3MZH - chains A and B of the 4 polymer chains in the assembly; structure by X-ray diffraction, 2.90 A resolution.

# Chain A (and B)
Name: Probable transcriptional regulatory protein (probably crp/fnr-family)
Organism: Mycobacterium tuberculosis
Notes: chain B of this document is another copy of the same molecule, construct and numbering; everything in this record applies to it too
UniProtKB: O69644 (O69644_MYCTU); numbering as in UniProt (aligned over 1-224)
Chain sequence (225 residues; numbered 0 to 224; the number before each row is that of its first residue; numbering starts at 0):
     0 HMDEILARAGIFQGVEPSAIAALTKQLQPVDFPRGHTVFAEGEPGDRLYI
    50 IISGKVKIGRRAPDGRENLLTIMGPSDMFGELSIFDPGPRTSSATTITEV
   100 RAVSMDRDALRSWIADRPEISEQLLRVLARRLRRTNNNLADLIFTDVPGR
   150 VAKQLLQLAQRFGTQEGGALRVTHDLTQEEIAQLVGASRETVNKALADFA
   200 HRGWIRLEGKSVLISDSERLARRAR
Construct notes: expression tag (0)
Residues lining bound ligands:
  - adenosine-3',5'-cyclic-monophosphate (CMP), molecule 1: F38, I57, L69, T70, F78, G79, E80, L81, S82, P88, R89, T90, S91, R130, T134
  - adenosine-3',5'-cyclic-monophosphate (CMP), molecule 2: L131, R132, N135

# Interface between chain A and chain B
Contacting residue pairs (51):
  R59(A) with N136(B), hydrogen bond
  R65(A) with F143(B)
  E66(A) with F143(B)
  N67(A) with F143(B)
  L69(A) with N135(B)
  L81(A) with A128(B), hydrophobic; R132(B)
  S82(A) with R132(B), hydrogen bond
  F84(A) with L124(B); R125(B); A128(B), hydrophobic
  D85(A) with A128(B); R129(B); R132(B)
  P88(A) with R132(B), hydrogen bond (backbone-side chain)
  T90(A) with R132(B)
  S120(A) with S120(B), hydrogen bond; L124(B)
  E121(A) with R110(B)
  L123(A) with L124(B), hydrophobic
  L124(A) with F84(B); S120(B); L123(B), hydrophobic; L124(B), hydrophobic
  R125(A) with F84(B)
  L127(A) with L131(B), hydrophobic
  A128(A) with L81(B), hydrophobic; F84(B), hydrophobic; D85(B)
  R129(A) with D85(B), salt bridge
  R130(A) with L131(B)
  L131(A) with R130(B)
  R132(A) with S82(B), hydrogen bond; D85(B), salt bridge; G87(B); P88(B), hydrogen bond (side chain-backbone); T90(B)
  T134(A) with T134(B); N135(B)
  N135(A) with R59(B)
  N136(A) with R59(B), hydrogen bond
  L138(A) with L138(B); L141(B), hydrophobic
  L141(A) with L138(B), hydrophobic
  I142(A) with N67(B); L141(B), hydrophobic; G185(B)
  F143(A) with R65(B); E66(B); N67(B)
  G185(A) with I142(B)
Also at the interface, not in a pair above, chain A (32 interface residues in all): G87, N137
Also at the interface, not in a pair above, chain B (34 interface residues in all): A61, L69, L127, N137, A139

# In short
The interface between chain A and chain B involves 32 residues on one side and 34 on the other; the contacts
include 7 hydrogen bonds and 2 salt bridges. Among the polar pairs are R129(A)-D85(B), R132(A)-D85(B) and
R59(A)-N136(B). Ligands of chain A: adenosine-3',5'-cyclic-monophosphate.
Both chains are Probable transcriptional regulatory protein (probably crp/fnr-family) (Mycobacterium
tuberculosis). Entry 3MZH (Crystal structure of cAMP receptor protein from mycobacterium tuberculosis in
complex with cAMP and its DNA ...) was determined by X-ray diffraction.
